8QT9 - chain A; structure by electron microscopy, 2.36 A resolution.

== Chain A ==
Molecule: FAD-binding FR-type domain-containing protein
Source organism: Streptococcus pneumoniae
Reference sequence: Q8CZ28 (Q8CZ28_STRR6); residue numbers follow UniProt; this construct covers 2-400
Amino-acid sequence (399 residues; each row starts with the number of its first residue):
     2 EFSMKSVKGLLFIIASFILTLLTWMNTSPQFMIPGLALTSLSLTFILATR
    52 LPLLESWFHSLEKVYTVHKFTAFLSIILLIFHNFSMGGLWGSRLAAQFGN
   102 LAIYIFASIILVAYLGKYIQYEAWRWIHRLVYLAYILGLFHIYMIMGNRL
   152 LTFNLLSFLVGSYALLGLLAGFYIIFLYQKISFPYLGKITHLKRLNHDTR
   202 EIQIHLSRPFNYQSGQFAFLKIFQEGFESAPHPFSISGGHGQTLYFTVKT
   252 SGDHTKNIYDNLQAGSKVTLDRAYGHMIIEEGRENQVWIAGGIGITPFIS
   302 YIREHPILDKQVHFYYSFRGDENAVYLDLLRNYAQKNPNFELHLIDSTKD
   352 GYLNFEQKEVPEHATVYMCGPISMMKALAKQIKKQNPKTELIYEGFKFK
Ion coordination: heme Fe site 1: H69, H129; heme Fe site 2: H83, H142
Small-molecule neighbours:
  - FAD (flavin-adenine dinucleotide): K118, Q121, Y122, E123, R126, F218, E229, P232, H233, P234, F235, S236, T248, V249, K250, S252, G253, D254, H255, T256, I294, T297, E395, G396, F397, K398, F399, K400
  - heme (HEM), molecule 1: W25, F32, P35, G36, L39, L42, L80, H83, N84, M87, G88, G89, W91, G92, R94, A97, G100, N101, A103, I104, F107, G139, H142, I143, I146, M147
  - heme (HEM), molecule 2: T45, F46, A49, R51, Y66, H69, K70, A73, I111, A114, Y115, Y122, W125, R126, H129, R130, V132, I175, I176, F399, K400
  - NADH (NAI; 1,4-dihydronicotinamide adenine dinucleotide): K250, S252, G292, G293, I294, G295, S318, F319, R320, S348, Y353, L354, C370, G371, P372, S374, M375, M376, E395, G396, F397
Reported in the primary citation:
  - binding site for NADH: F397
  - binding site for flavin-adenine dinucleotide: F397
  - specificity-determining residues: Y353
  - mutagenesis - N84A, Y105F, F107L, F107L/Y136L: unchanged catalytic activity

== Summary ==
Bound to chain A: flavin-adenine dinucleotide, heme and NADH. H69 and H129 coordinate heme Fe site 1. H83 and
H142 form the heme Fe site 2. The paper reports a binding site for NADH at F397; N84A, Y105F and F107L, among
others, leave catalytic activity unchanged.
Chain A is FAD-binding FR-type domain-containing protein (Streptococcus pneumoniae); the structure, Cryo-EM
structure of stably reduced Streptococcus pneumoniae NADPH oxidase in complex with NADH, was determined by
electron microscopy, deposited together with 8QT6, 8QT7 and 8QTA.
